Entry 8D1V (electron microscopy, 2.82 A resolution); this record covers chains A and N of the 3 polymer chains in the assembly.

# Chain A
Molecule: CRISPR-associated RAMP family protein
Organism: Desulfonema ishimotonii
Reference sequence: A0A401FT36 (A0A401FT36_9DELT); residue numbers follow UniProt; this construct covers 1-1601
Amino-acid sequence (1601 residues; row label = number of the first residue in the row):
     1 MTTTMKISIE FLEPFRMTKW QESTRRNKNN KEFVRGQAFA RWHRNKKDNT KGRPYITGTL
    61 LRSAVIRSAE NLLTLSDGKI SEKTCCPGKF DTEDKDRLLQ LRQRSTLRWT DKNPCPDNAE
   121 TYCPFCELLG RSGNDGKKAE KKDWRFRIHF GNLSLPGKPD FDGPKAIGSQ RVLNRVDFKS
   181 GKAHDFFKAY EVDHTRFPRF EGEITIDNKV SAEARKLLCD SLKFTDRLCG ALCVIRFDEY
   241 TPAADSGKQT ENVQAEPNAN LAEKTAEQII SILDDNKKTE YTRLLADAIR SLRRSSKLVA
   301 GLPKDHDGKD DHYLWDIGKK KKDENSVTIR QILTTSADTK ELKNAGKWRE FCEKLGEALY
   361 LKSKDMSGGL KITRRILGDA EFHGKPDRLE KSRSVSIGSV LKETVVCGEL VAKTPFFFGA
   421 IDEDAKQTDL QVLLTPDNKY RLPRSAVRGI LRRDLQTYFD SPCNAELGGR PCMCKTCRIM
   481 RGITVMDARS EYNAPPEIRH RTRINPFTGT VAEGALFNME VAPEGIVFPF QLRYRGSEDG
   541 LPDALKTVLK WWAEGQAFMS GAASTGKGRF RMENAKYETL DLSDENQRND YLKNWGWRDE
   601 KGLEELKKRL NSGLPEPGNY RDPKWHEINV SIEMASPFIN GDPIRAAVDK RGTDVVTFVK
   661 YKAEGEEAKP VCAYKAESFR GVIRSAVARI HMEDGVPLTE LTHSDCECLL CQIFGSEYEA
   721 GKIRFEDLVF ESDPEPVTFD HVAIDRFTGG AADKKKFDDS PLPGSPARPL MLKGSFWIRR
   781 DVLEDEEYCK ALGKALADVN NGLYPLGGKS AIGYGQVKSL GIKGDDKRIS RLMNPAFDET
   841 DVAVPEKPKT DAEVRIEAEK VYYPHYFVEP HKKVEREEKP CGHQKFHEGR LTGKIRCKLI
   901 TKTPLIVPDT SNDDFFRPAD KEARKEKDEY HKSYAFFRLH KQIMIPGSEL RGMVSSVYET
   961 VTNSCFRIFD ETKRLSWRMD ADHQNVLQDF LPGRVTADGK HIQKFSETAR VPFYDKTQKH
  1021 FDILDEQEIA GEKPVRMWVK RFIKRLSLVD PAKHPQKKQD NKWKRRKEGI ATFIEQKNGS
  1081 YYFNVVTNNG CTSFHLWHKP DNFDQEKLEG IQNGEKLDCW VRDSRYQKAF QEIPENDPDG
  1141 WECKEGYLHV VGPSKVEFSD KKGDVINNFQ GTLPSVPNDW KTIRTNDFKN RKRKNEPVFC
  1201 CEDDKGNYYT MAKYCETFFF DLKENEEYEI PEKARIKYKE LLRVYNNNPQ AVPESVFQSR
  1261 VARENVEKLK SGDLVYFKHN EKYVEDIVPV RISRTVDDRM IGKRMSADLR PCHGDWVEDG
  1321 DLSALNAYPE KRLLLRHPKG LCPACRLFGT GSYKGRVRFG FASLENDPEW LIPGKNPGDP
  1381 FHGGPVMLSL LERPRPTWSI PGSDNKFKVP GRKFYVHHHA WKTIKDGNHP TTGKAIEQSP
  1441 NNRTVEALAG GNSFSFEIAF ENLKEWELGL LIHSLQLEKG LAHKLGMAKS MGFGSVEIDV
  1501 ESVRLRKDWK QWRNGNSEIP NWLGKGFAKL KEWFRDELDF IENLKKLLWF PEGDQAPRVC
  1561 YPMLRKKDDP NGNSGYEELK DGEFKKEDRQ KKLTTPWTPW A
Disordered / not traced: 134-141, 239-256, 367-381, 979-1295, 1316-1329
Metal / ion sites: Zn2+ site 1: Cys86, Cys115, Cys123, Cys126; Zn2+ site 2: Cys463, Cys472, Cys474, Cys477; Zn2+ site 3: His703, Cys706, Cys708, Cys711; Zn2+ site 4: Cys965, Cys1312, Cys1342, Cys1345
From the paper describing this entry:
  - catalytic residues: His43, Asp429, Asp654
  - mutagenesis - H43A: abolished catalytic activity on pre-crRNA
  - binding site for Crispr RNA: Arg35, His43, Thr59, Arg62, Arg67, Lys89, Thr92, Glu93
  - catalytic residues: Arg26, Tyr55 (proposed by the authors, not directly observed)
  - binding site for the 18-nt RNA strand (chain N): Arg283, His306, Lys754
  - mutagenesis - Y360A: unchanged catalytic activity with the 18-nt RNA strand (chain N)

# Chain N
Molecule: 18-nt RNA strand
Organism: Desulfonema ishimotonii
Sequence (18 nucleotides; each row starts with the number of its first residue):
     6 AGCUUGGUUC AAAGAACG

# Interface between chain A and chain N
Residue-residue contacts (52; chain A residue first):
  Glu280(A) - A18(N)  phosphate contact
  Tyr281(A) - A16(N)  phosphate contact
  Tyr281(A) - A17(N)  hydrogen bond to the phosphate
  Arg283(A) - A21(N)  hydrogen bond to the base
  Asp287(A) - A21(N)  base contact
  His306(A) - C15(N)  stacking on the base
  Tyr313(A) - A16(N)  phosphate contact
  Asp429(A) - C22(N)  base contact
  Arg503(A) - G23(N)  salt bridge to the phosphate
  Val511(A) - A20(N)  base contact
  Ala512(A) - A20(N)  hydrogen bond to the sugar
  Glu513(A) - A20(N)  sugar contact
  Glu513(A) - G23(N)  sugar contact
  Gly514(A) - A20(N)  hydrogen bond to the phosphate
  Gly514(A) - A21(N)  phosphate contact
  Gly514(A) - C22(N)  phosphate contact
  Gly514(A) - G23(N)  phosphate contact
  Ala515(A) - A20(N)  sugar contact
  Leu516(A) - A20(N)  base contact
  Leu516(A) - A21(N)  sugar contact
  Leu516(A) - C22(N)  phosphate contact
  Phe517(A) - C22(N)  base contact
  Asp654(A) - A16(N)  base contact
  Ala751(A) - U14(N)  base contact
  Ala752(A) - U14(N)  hydrogen bond to the sugar
  Asp753(A) - U14(N)  sugar contact
  Lys754(A) - U14(N)  hydrogen bond to the sugar
  Lys754(A) - C15(N)  phosphate contact
  Lys754(A) - A16(N)  hydrogen bond to the sugar
  Lys754(A) - A17(N)  sugar contact
  Lys755(A) - U14(N)  sugar contact
  Lys755(A) - A16(N)  base contact
  Lys755(A) - A17(N)  base contact
  Lys756(A) - U14(N)  base contact
  Lys756(A) - C15(N)  hydrogen bond to the base
  Lys756(A) - A16(N)  sugar contact
  Phe757(A) - A16(N)  base contact
  Glu1330(A) - G23(N)  sugar contact
  Arg1336(A) - A18(N)  sugar contact
  Leu1390(A) - G11(N)  base contact
  Leu1391(A) - G12(N)  hydrogen bond to the base
  Glu1392(A) - G11(N)  base contact
  Glu1392(A) - G12(N)  sugar contact
  Arg1393(A) - G12(N)  base contact
  Arg1393(A) - U13(N)  hydrogen bond to the sugar
  Arg1395(A) - G11(N)  base contact
  Asn1441(A) - G12(N)  base contact
  Arg1443(A) - G12(N)  hydrogen bond to the base
  Arg1443(A) - U13(N)  base contact
  Leu1564(A) - U10(N)  base contact
  Arg1565(A) - C8(N)  hydrogen bond to the sugar
  Arg1565(A) - U9(N)  base contact
Other interface residues (no listed pair), chain A (39 interface residues in all): Leu430, His500, Val742, Gly1351, Asp1568
Other interface residues (no listed pair), chain N (16 interface residues in all): G19

# Summary
39 residues of chain A and 16 residues of chain N are in contact, with 12 hydrogen bonds, 1 salt bridge and 1
aromatic stacking contact. Among the polar pairs are Arg283(A)-A21(N), Lys756(A)-C15(N) and Leu1391(A)-G12(N).
From the paper: catalytic residues His43(A), Asp429(A) and Asp654(A) among others; H43A of chain A abolishes
catalytic activity on pre-crRNA.
Chain A is CRISPR-associated RAMP family protein and chain N is an 18-nt RNA strand, both from Desulfonema
ishimotonii; the structure, Cryo-EM structure of guide RNA and target RNA bound Cas7-11, was determined by
electron microscopy.
